Entry 8K1U (electron microscopy, 2.82 A resolution); this record covers chains D and E of the 12 polymer chains in the assembly.

Chain D (and E):
Molecule: Ktr system potassium uptake protein A
Organism: Bacillus subtilis
Notes: chain E of this document is another copy of the same molecule, construct and numbering; everything in this record applies to it too
UniProt: O32080 (KTRA_BACSU); numbering as in UniProt (aligned over 1-222)
Sequence (222 residues; row label = number of the first residue in the row):
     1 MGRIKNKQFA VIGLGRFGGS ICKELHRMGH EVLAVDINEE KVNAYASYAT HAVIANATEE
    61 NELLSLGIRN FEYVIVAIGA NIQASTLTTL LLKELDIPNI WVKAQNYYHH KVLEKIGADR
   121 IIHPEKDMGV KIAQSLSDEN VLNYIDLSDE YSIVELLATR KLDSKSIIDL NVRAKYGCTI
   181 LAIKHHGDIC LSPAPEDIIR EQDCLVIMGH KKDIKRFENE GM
Unresolved in the structure: 1-6, 222 (chain E: 1-6)
Ion coordination: Na+: Glu125 (together with ATP) (shared with 1 residue of chain C)
Residues lining bound ligands: ATP (adenosine-5'-triphosphate): Ile12, Gly13, Leu14, Gly15, Arg16, Phe17, Gly18, Asp36, Ile37, Asn38, Lys41, Ala55, Asn56, Ala57, Thr58, Ala77, Ile78, Gly79, Ala80, Asn81, Ala84, Lys103, Glu125
From the paper describing this entry:
  - mutagenesis - E125Q: abolished stability in response to Na+
  - binding site for Na+: Arg16
  - mutagenesis - E125Q: abolished stability in response to Ca2+
  - mutagenesis - E125Q: decreased binding to Ktr system potassium uptake protein B

How chain D and chain E interact:
Contacting residue pairs - 18 pairs, chain D then chain E:
  Glu60(D) with Tyr108(E), hydrogen bond
  Asn81(D) with Gln83(E)
  Ile82(D) with Gln83(E); Leu87(E), hydrophobic
  Gln83(D) with Asn81(E); Ile82(E); Gln83(E)
  Leu87(D) with Ile82(E), hydrophobic
  Leu90(D) with Tyr108(E); Lys111(E); Val112(E), hydrophobic
  Leu91(D) with Tyr108(E)
  Tyr108(D) with Glu60(E), hydrogen bond; Leu90(E); Leu91(E)
  Lys111(D) with Leu90(E)
  Val112(D) with Leu90(E), hydrophobic
  Ile116(D) with Lys115(E)
Also at the interface, not in a pair above, chain D (14 interface residues in all): Glu94, Tyr107, Lys115
Also at the interface, not in a pair above, chain E (14 interface residues in all): Glu94, Tyr107, Ile116

In short:
The chain D/chain E interface involves 14 residues from each chain; the contacts include 2 hydrogen bonds. The
hydrogen-bonded pair is Glu60(D)-Tyr108(E). Ligands of chain D: ATP. The paper reports a binding site for Na+
at Arg16(D); E125Q of chain D abolishes stability in response to Na+.
Both chains are Ktr system potassium uptake protein A (Bacillus subtilis). Entry 8K1U (Potassium transporter
KtrAB from Bacillus subtilis in ATP-bound state with addition of EDTA and EGTA) was determined by electron
microscopy, deposited together with 8K1S, 8K1T, 8XMH and 8XMI.
